PDB entry 8AS3 | X-ray diffraction, 3.50 A resolution | chains H and L of the 4 polymer chains in the assembly

== Chain H ==
Molecule: Fab30 heavy chain
Organism: Phage display vector pTDisp
Chain sequence (233 residues; each row starts with the number of its first residue):
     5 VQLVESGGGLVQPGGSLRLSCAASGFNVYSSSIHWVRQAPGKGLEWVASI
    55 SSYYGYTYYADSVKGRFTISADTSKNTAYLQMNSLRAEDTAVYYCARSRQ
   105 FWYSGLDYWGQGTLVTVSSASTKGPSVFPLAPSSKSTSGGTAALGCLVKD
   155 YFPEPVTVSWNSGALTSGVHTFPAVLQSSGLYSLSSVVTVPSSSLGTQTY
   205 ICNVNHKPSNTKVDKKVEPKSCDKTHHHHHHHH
Not modelled in the structure: 225-237
Disulfides: C25-C99, C150-C206

== Chain L ==
Molecule: Fab30 light chain
Organism: Phage display vector pTDisp
Chain sequence (220 residues; row label = number of the first residue in the row):
     1 SDIQMTQSPSSLSASVGDRVTITCRASQSVSSAVAWYQQKPGKAPKLLIY
    51 SASSLYSGVPSRFSGSRSGTDFTLTISSLQPEDFATYYCQQYKYVPVTFG
   101 QGTKVEIKRTVAAPSVFIFPPSDSQLKSGTASVVCLLNNFYPREAKVQWK
   151 VDNALQSGNSQESVTEQDSKDSTYSLSSTLTLSKADYEKHKVYACEVTHQ
   201 GLSSPVTKSFNRGECEISEV
Not modelled in the structure: 213-220
Disulfides: C24-C89, C135-C195

== Chain H / chain L interface ==
Residue-residue contacts - 48 pairs, chain H then chain L:
  Q42(H) with Q39(L), hydrogen bond; Y88(L)
  G47(H) with Y88(L)
  L48(H) with F99(L), hydrophobic
  W50(H) with P96(L), hydrophobic; V97(L), hydrophobic
  Y98(H) with Q39(L), hydrogen bond; K43(L); A44(L), hydrophobic
  Y107(H) with Y92(L), hydrophobic
  S108(H) with L47(L); Y50(L)
  L110(H) with Y37(L), hydrogen bond (backbone-side chain); L47(L)
  D111(H) with L47(L); Y56(L)
  W113(H) with A44(L), hydrophobic; P45(L)
  G114(H) with A44(L)
  Q115(H) with K43(L)
  F132(H) with S124(L); Q125(L)
  P133(H) with S122(L), hydrogen bond (backbone-side chain)
  L134(H) with V134(L), hydrophobic
  A135(H) with F119(L)
  K139(H) with F117(L); I118(L); K208(L); S209(L), hydrogen bond (side chain-backbone)
  S140(H) with F117(L); F119(L)
  S142(H) with F117(L)
  A147(H) with F119(L)
  H174(H) with N138(L), hydrogen bond; T165(L); S175(L), hydrogen bond
  T175(H) with T165(L)
  F176(H) with S163(L); L176(L); S177(L)
  P177(H) with S163(L), hydrogen bond (backbone-side chain); V164(L)
  V179(H) with Q161(L)
  L180(H) with Q161(L), hydrogen bond (backbone-side chain)
  Q181(H) with Q161(L)
  V191(H) with L136(L), hydrophobic
  K219(H) with S124(L)
  K224(H) with P120(L)
Interface residues without a listed pair, chain H (39 interface residues in all): E49, D65, G109, P136, S137, L151, K153, S189, T193
Interface residues without a listed pair, chain L (42 interface residues in all): D2, G42, Q90, P121, D123, S128, E162, T179, T181, F210

== Overview ==
The interface between chain H and chain L involves 39 residues on one side and 42 on the other, with 9
hydrogen bonds. Polar pairs include Q42(H)-Q39(L), Y98(H)-Q39(L) and L110(H)-Y37(L).
Chain H is Fab30 heavy chain and chain L is Fab30 light chain, both from Phage display vector pTDisp; the
structure, Structure of arrestin2 in complex with 6P CCR5 phosphopeptide and Fab30, was determined by X-ray
diffraction (same publication as 8AS2 and 8AS4).
